PDB entry 8EQR | X-ray diffraction, 2.29 A resolution | chain A

== Chain A ==
Molecule: Thiol:disulfide interchange protein DsbA
From: Escherichia coli K-12
Reference sequence: P0AEG4 (DSBA_ECOLI); residues 1-189 here correspond to UniProt positions 20-208 (UniProt number = residue number + 19)
Sequence (189 residues; row label = number of the first residue in the row):
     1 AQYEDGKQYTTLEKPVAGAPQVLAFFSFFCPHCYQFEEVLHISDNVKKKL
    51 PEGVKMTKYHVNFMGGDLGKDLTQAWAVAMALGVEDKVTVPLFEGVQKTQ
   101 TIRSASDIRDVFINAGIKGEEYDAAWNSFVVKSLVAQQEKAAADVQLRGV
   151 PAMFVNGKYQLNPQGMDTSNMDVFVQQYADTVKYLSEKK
Not modelled in the structure: 189
Sequence notes: engineered mutation Ala-24 (Glu43 in P0AEG4)
Disulfide bonds: Cys-30/Cys-33
Reported in the primary citation:
  - mutagenesis - E24A (2.9-fold), E24A/K58A: decreased catalytic activity
  - conformationally variable residues (side-chain flip): Lys-58
  - catalytic residues: Cys-33, Glu-37, Lys-58 (proposed by the authors, not directly observed)
  - catalytic residues: Cys-30 (citing earlier work)
  - mutagenesis - E24A/E37A/K58A: decreased catalytic activity on ASST

== In short ==
From the paper: catalytic residues Cys-33, Glu-37 and Lys-58 among others; E24A and E24A/K58A reduce catalytic
activity.
Chain A is Thiol:disulfide interchange protein DsbA (Escherichia coli K-12); the structure, Crystal structure
of E.coli DsbA mutant E24A, was determined by X-ray diffraction (same publication as 8EOC, 8EQO, 8EQP and
8EQQ).
